Entry 6U3O (X-ray diffraction, 2.74 A resolution); this record covers chains H and F of the 5 polymer chains in the assembly.

== Chain H ==
Molecule: T-CELL RECEPTOR, JR5.1 beta
From: Homo sapiens
Sequence (244 residues; row label = number of the first residue in the row; note: 12 numbers in that range are skipped by the numbering (no residue carries them; nothing is unmodelled there)):
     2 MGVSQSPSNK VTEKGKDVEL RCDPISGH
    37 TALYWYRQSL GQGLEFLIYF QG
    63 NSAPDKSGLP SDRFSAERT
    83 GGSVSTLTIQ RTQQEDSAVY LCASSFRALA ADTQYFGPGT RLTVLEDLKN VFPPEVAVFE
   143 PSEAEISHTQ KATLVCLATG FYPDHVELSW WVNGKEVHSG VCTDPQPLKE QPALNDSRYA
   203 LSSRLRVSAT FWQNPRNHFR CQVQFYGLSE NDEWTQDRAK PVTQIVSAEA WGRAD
Unresolved in the structure: 2, 257
Disulfides: Cys23-Cys104, Cys158-Cys223

== Chain F ==
Molecule: MHC class II HLA-DQ-beta-1
From: Homo sapiens
UniProt: O19712 (O19712_HUMAN); residues 1-192 here = UniProt positions 1-192
Sequence (206 residues; each row starts with the number of its first residue; numbers below 1 keep their minus sign (Gly-5 is residue -5)):
    -5 GGSGASRDSP EDFVYQFKGM CYFTNGTERV RLVSRSIYNR EEIVRFDSDV GEFRAVTLLG
    55 LPAAEYWNSQ KDILERKRAA VDRVCRHNYQ LELRTTLQRR VEPTVTISPS RTEALNHHNL
   115 LVCSVTDFYP AQIKVRWFRN DQEETAGVVS TPLIRNGDWT FQILVMLEMT PQRGDVYTCH
   175 VEHPSLQSPI TVEWRAQSTG GDDDDK
Unresolved in the structure: -5 to 2, 105-111, 191-200
Disulfides: Cys15-Cys79, Cys117-Cys173
Construct notes: expression tag (-5 to 0, 193-200)

== Interface between chain H and chain F ==
Residue-residue contacts (9):
  Gly28(H) - Tyr60(F)
  Phe108(H) - Tyr60(F)
  Phe108(H) - Gln64(F)
  Phe108(H) - Asp66(F)
  Phe108(H) - Ile67(F)  hydrophobic
  Ala112(H) - Arg70(F)
  Ala113(H) - Arg70(F)  hydrogen bond (backbone-side chain)
  Asp114(H) - Arg70(F)  salt bridge
  Thr115(H) - Asp66(F)  hydrogen bond
Also at the interface, not in a pair above, chain H (7 interface residues in all): Tyr117

== Summary ==
7 residues of chain H and 5 residues of chain F are in contact, with 2 hydrogen bonds and 1 salt bridge. Polar
contacts include Asp114(H)-Arg70(F), Ala113(H)-Arg70(F) and Thr115(H)-Asp66(F).
Here chain H is T-CELL RECEPTOR, JR5.1 beta and chain F is MHC class II HLA-DQ-beta-1, both from Homo sapiens.
Entry 6U3O (JR51 DQ2-p.aeru-alpha2a complex) was determined by X-ray diffraction together with 6U3M and 6U3N
from the same study.
